PDB entry 8I5E | X-ray diffraction, 2.20 A resolution | chains H and L of the 3 polymer chains in the assembly

[Chain H]
Name: MHC class I antigen (Fragment)
Organism: Homo sapiens
Reference sequence: U5YJJ6 (U5YJJ6_HUMAN); residues 1-274 here correspond to UniProt positions 25-298 (UniProt number = residue number + 24)
Chain sequence (274 residues; each row starts with the number of its first residue):
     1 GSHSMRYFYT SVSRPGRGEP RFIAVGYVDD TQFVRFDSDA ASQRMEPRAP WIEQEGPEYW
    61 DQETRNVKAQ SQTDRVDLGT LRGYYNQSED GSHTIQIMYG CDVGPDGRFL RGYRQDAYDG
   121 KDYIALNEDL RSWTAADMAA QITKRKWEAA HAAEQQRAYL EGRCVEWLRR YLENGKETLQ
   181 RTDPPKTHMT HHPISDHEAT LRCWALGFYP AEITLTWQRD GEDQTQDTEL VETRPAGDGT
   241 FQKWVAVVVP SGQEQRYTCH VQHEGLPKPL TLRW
Sequence notes: engineered mutation Val245 (Ala269 in U5YJJ6), Gln253 (Glu277 in U5YJJ6)
Disulfides: Cys101-Cys164, Cys203-Cys259

[Chain L]
Name: Beta-2-microglobulin
Organism: Homo sapiens
Reference sequence: P61769 (B2MG_HUMAN); residues 1-99 here correspond to UniProt positions 21-119 (UniProt number = residue number + 20)
Chain sequence (99 residues; row label = number of the first residue in the row):
     1 IQRTPKIQVY SRHPAENGKS NFLNCYVSGF HPSDIEVDLL KNGERIEKVE HSDLSFSKDW
    61 SFYLLYYTEF TPTEKDEYAC RVNHVTLSQP KIVKWDRDM
Disulfides: Cys25-Cys80

[How chain H and chain L interact]
Pairs across the interface (56; chain H residue first):
  Phe8(H) with Ser55(L); Phe56(L), hydrophobic
  Tyr9(H) with Phe56(L)
  Thr10(H) with Phe56(L); Phe62(L)
  Val12(H) with Ser33(L)
  Ile23(H) with Leu54(L), hydrophobic
  Val25(H) with Asp53(L); Leu54(L); Ser55(L)
  Tyr27(H) with Ser55(L); Tyr63(L)
  Gln32(H) with Asp53(L), hydrogen bond
  Arg35(H) with Asp53(L), salt bridge
  Arg48(H) with Asp53(L), salt bridge
  Gln96(H) with His31(L), hydrogen bond; Phe56(L); Trp60(L), hydrogen bond (side chain-backbone); Phe62(L)
  Ile97(H) with Phe56(L)
  Gln115(H) with Trp60(L)
  Asp116(H) with Trp60(L)
  Ala117(H) with Trp60(L), hydrophobic
  Asp119(H) with His31(L)
  Gly120(H) with Arg3(L), hydrogen bond (backbone-side chain); His31(L); Asp59(L); Trp60(L)
  Asp122(H) with Trp60(L), hydrogen bond
  Thr190(H) with Asp98(L), hydrogen bond
  His192(H) with Asp98(L), salt bridge
  Arg202(H) with Asp98(L), salt bridge
  Trp204(H) with Asp98(L), hydrogen bond; Met99(L)
  Leu206(H) with Pro14(L), hydrophobic
  Val231(H) with Gln8(L)
  Glu232(H) with Lys6(L); Gln8(L), hydrogen bond (backbone-side chain); Tyr26(L); Ser28(L), hydrogen bond
  Thr233(H) with Tyr26(L)
  Arg234(H) with Gln8(L), hydrogen bond; Tyr10(L); Met99(L), hydrogen bond (side chain-backbone)
  Pro235(H) with Tyr10(L), hydrogen bond (backbone-side chain); Asn24(L); Tyr26(L)
  Ala236(H) with Arg12(L), hydrogen bond (backbone-side chain); Asn24(L), hydrogen bond (backbone-side chain)
  Gly237(H) with Arg12(L), hydrogen bond (backbone-side chain); Leu65(L)
  Asp238(H) with Arg12(L)
  Gln242(H) with Tyr10(L); Ser11(L); Arg12(L), hydrogen bond (side chain-backbone)
  Trp244(H) with Met99(L), hydrogen bond (side chain-backbone)
Other interface residues (no listed pair), chain H (37 interface residues in all): Arg17, Thr94, Met98, Lys121
Other interface residues (no listed pair), chain L (26 interface residues in all): Ile1, His13, Asp34

[Summary]
Chain H and chain L form an interface of 37 and 26 residues respectively, with 17 hydrogen bonds and 4 salt
bridges. Polar pairs include Arg35(H)-Asp53(L), Arg48(H)-Asp53(L) and His192(H)-Asp98(L).
Chain H is MHC class I antigen (Fragment) and chain L is Beta-2-microglobulin, both from Homo sapiens; the
structure, Crystal structure of HLA-A*11:01 in complex with KRAS peptide (VVGAGGVGK), was determined by X-ray
diffraction.
